Entry 9C3E (electron microscopy, 3.50 A resolution); this record covers chains D and E of the 9 polymer chains in the assembly.

[Chain D]
Protein: T-cell surface glycoprotein CD3 delta chain
Organism: Homo sapiens
Reference sequence: P04234 (CD3D_HUMAN); residues 1-125 here = UniProt positions 1-125
Chain sequence (125 residues; each row starts with the number of its first residue):
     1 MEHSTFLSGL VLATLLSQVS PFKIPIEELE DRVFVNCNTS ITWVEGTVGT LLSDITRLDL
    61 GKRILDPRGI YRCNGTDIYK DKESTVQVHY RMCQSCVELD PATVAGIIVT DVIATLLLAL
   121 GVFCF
Unresolved in the structure: 1-21
Disulfide bonds: Cys37-Cys73, Cys93-Cys96
Covalently attached groups: N-acetylglucosamine (NAG) linked to Asn38, Asn74
Curated features (UniProtKB/Swiss-Prot):
  - glycosylation (N-linked (GlcNAc...) asparagine): Asn38, Asn74

[Chain E]
Protein: T-cell surface glycoprotein CD3 epsilon chain
Organism: Homo sapiens
Reference sequence: P07766 (CD3E_HUMAN); numbering as in UniProt (aligned over 1-207)
Chain sequence (207 residues; each row starts with the number of its first residue):
     1 MQSGTHWRVL GLCLLSVGVW GQDGNEEMGG ITQTPYKVSI SGTTVILTCP QYPGSEILWQ
    61 HNDKNIGGDE DDKNIGSDED HLSLKEFSEL EQSGYYVCYP RGSKPEDANF YLYLRARVCE
   121 NCMEMDVMSV ATIVIVDICI TGGLLLLVYY WSKNRKAKAK PVTRGAGAGG RQRGQNKERP
   181 PPVPNPDYEP IRKGQRDLYS GLNQRRI
Unresolved in the structure: 1-32, 69-72, 152-207
Disulfide bonds: Cys49-Cys98, Cys119-Cys122

[Interface between chain D and chain E]
Pairs across the interface (49; chain D residue first):
  Lys23(D) - Tyr111(E)
  Ile24(D) - Tyr95(E)  hydrogen bond (backbone-side chain)
  Pro25(D) - Tyr95(E)
  Ile26(D) - Tyr95(E)
  Ile26(D) - Tyr113(E)  hydrophobic
  Glu28(D) - Tyr113(E)
  Glu28(D) - Arg115(E)  salt bridge
  Ile70(D) - Phe110(E)  hydrophobic
  Ser84(D) - Asn109(E)
  Thr85(D) - Asn109(E)  hydrogen bond (backbone-backbone)
  Thr85(D) - Phe110(E)
  Thr85(D) - Tyr111(E)  hydrogen bond (backbone-backbone)
  Val86(D) - Tyr111(E)
  Gln87(D) - Pro35(E)
  Gln87(D) - Tyr36(E)  hydrogen bond (side chain-backbone)
  Gln87(D) - Tyr111(E)  hydrogen bond (backbone-backbone)
  Gln87(D) - Leu112(E)
  Gln87(D) - Tyr113(E)  hydrogen bond (backbone-backbone)
  Val88(D) - Tyr113(E)
  His89(D) - Val38(E)
  His89(D) - Tyr113(E)  hydrogen bond (backbone-backbone)
  His89(D) - Leu114(E)
  His89(D) - Arg115(E)
  Tyr90(D) - Arg115(E)
  Arg91(D) - Ile40(E)
  Arg91(D) - Arg115(E)  hydrogen bond (backbone-backbone)
  Arg91(D) - Ala116(E)
  Arg91(D) - Arg117(E)  hydrogen bond (side chain-backbone)
  Arg91(D) - Val118(E)
  Met92(D) - Arg117(E)
  Cys93(D) - Arg117(E)
  Ser95(D) - Met123(E)
  Ser95(D) - Glu124(E)
  Ser95(D) - Met125(E)  hydrogen bond (side chain-backbone)
  Ser95(D) - Asp126(E)
  Cys96(D) - Met123(E)
  Val97(D) - Asn121(E)
  Val97(D) - Cys122(E)
  Val97(D) - Met123(E)  hydrogen bond (backbone-backbone)
  Glu98(D) - Cys119(E)
  Glu98(D) - Asn121(E)
  Leu99(D) - Asn121(E)  hydrogen bond (backbone-backbone)
  Leu99(D) - Met123(E)
  Asp100(D) - Asn121(E)
  Pro101(D) - Asn121(E)
  Thr115(D) - Thr141(E)  hydrogen bond
  Thr115(D) - Leu144(E)
  Val122(D) - Leu145(E)  hydrophobic
  Val122(D) - Val148(E)  hydrophobic
Interface residues without a listed pair, chain D (31 interface residues in all): Phe22, Arg63, Glu83, Leu118, Ala119, Phe123
Interface residues without a listed pair, chain E (28 interface residues in all): Ala108, Tyr149

[Overview]
31 residues of chain D face 28 of chain E across their interface; the contacts include 13 hydrogen bonds and 1
salt bridge. Polar contacts include Glu28(D)-Arg115(E), Ile24(D)-Tyr95(E) and Gln87(D)-Tyr36(E). Covalently
linked N-acetylglucosamine: at Asn38(D) and Asn74(D).
Chain D is T-cell surface glycoprotein CD3 delta chain and chain E is T-cell surface glycoprotein CD3 epsilon
chain, both from Homo sapiens; the structure, TCR - CD3 complex bound to HLA, was determined by electron
microscopy (same publication as 9BBC).
